7O4Q - chains B and C; structure by X-ray diffraction, 2.10 A resolution.

[Chain B]
Protein: 3-hydroxyacyl-CoA dehydrogenase
Source organism: Mycobacterium tuberculosis H37Rv
Notes: EC 1.1.1.35
UniProt: O53872 (O53872_MYCTU); residue numbers follow UniProt; this construct covers 1-720
Sequence (736 residues; each row starts with the number of its first residue; numbers below 1 keep their minus sign (Met-15 is residue -15)):
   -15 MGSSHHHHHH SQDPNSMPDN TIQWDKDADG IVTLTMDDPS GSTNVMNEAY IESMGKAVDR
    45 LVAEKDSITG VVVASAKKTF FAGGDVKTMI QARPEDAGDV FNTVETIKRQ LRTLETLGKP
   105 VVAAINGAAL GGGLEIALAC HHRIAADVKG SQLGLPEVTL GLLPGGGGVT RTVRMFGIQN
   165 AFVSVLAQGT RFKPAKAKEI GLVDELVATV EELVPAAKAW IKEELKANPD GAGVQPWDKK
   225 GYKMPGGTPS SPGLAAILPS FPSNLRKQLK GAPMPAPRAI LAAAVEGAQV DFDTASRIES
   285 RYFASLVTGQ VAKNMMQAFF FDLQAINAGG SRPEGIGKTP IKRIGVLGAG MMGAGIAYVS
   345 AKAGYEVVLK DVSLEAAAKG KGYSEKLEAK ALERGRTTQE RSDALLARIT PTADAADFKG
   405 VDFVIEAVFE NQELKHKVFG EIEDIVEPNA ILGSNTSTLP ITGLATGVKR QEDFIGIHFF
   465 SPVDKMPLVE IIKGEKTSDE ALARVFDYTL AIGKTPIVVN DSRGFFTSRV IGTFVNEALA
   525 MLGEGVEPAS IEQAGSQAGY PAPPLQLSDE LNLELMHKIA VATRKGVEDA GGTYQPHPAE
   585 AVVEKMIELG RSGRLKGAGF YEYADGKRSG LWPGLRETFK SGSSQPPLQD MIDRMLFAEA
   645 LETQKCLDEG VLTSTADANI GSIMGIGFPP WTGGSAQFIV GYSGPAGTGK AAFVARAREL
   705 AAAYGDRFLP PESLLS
Disordered / not traced: -15 to -14, -6 to 1
Differences from the reference sequence: initiating methionine (-15); expression tag (-14 to 0)
What the authors report for this chain:
  - conformationally variable residues (loop rearrangement): Ala66 to Gly68
  - catalytic residues: Glu119, Glu141, His462 (citing earlier work)

[Chain C]
Protein: Putative acyltransferase Rv0859
Source organism: Mycobacterium tuberculosis (strain ATCC 25618 / H37Rv)
Notes: EC 2.3.1.-
UniProt: O53871 (Y0859_MYCTU); residue numbers follow UniProt; this construct covers 1-403
Sequence (403 residues; row label = number of the first residue in the row):
     1 MSEEAFIYEA IRTPRGKQKN GSLHEVKPLS LVVGLIDELR KRHPDLDENL ISDVILGCVS
    61 PVGDQGGDIA RAAVLASGMP VTSGGVQLNR FCASGLEAVN TAAQKVRSGW DDLVLAGGVE
   121 SMSRVPMGSD GGAMGLDPAT NYDVMFVPQS IGADLIATIE GFSREDVDAY ALRSQQKAAE
   181 AWSGGYFAKS VVPVRDQNGL LILDHDEHMR PDTTKEGLAK LKPAFEGLAA LGGFDDVALQ
   241 KYHWVEKINH VHTGGNSSGI VDGAALVMIG SAAAGKLQGL TPRARIVATA TSGADPVIML
   301 TGPTPATRKV LDRAGLTVDD IDLFELNEAF ASVVLKFQKD LNIPDEKLNV NGGAIAMGHP
   361 LGATGAMILG TMVDELERRN ARRALITLCI GGGMGVATII ERV
Disordered / not traced: 1
What the authors report for this chain:
  - catalytic residues: Cys92, His359 (citing earlier work)

[Chain B / chain C interface]
Pairs across the interface (48; chain B residue first):
  Ala239(B) - Leu136(C)
  Ala240(B) - Leu228(C)
  Ala240(B) - Leu231(C)
  Ile241(B) - Leu231(C)  hydrophobic
  Leu242(B) - Leu136(C)
  Pro243(B) - Gly135(C)
  Pro243(B) - Leu136(C)
  Pro243(B) - Asn141(C)  hydrogen bond (backbone-side chain)
  Pro243(B) - Leu228(C)  hydrophobic
  Pro243(B) - Phe234(C)
  Ser244(B) - Leu231(C)
  Ser244(B) - Phe234(C)
  Pro246(B) - Pro138(C)  hydrophobic
  Pro246(B) - Asn141(C)
  Pro246(B) - Tyr142(C)
  Ser247(B) - Gly232(C)  hydrogen bond (side chain-backbone)
  Ser247(B) - Gly233(C)
  Ser247(B) - Phe234(C)
  Ser247(B) - Val237(C)
  Asn248(B) - Gly232(C)
  Asn248(B) - Gly233(C)
  Leu249(B) - Tyr142(C)  hydrophobic
  Arg250(B) - Tyr142(C)  hydrogen bond (side chain-backbone)
  Arg250(B) - Met145(C)
  Arg250(B) - Val237(C)
  Arg250(B) - Gln240(C)  hydrogen bond
  Lys251(B) - Gly233(C)
  Lys251(B) - Asp236(C)
  Lys254(B) - Gln240(C)
  Gly255(B) - Gln240(C)
  Arg262(B) - Ala139(C)
  Arg262(B) - Tyr142(C)
  Arg262(B) - Asp143(C)  salt bridge
  Leu265(B) - Pro138(C)  hydrophobic
  Val269(B) - Pro138(C)  hydrophobic
  Glu270(B) - Asp137(C)
  Ala533(B) - His243(C)
  Ala533(B) - Trp244(C)
  Ala533(B) - Glu246(C)
  Ser534(B) - His243(C)  hydrogen bond
  Ser534(B) - Trp244(C)
  Gln537(B) - Leu239(C)  hydrogen bond (side chain-backbone)
  Gln537(B) - Gln240(C)
  Gln537(B) - His243(C)
  Gln541(B) - Gln240(C)  hydrogen bond (side chain-backbone)
  Gly614(B) - Glu246(C)
  Leu615(B) - Glu246(C)  hydrogen bond (backbone-side chain)
  Leu632(B) - His243(C)
Other interface residues (no listed pair), chain B (30 interface residues in all): Leu253, Ala256, Ala266, Tyr286, Glu531
Other interface residues (no listed pair), chain C (23 interface residues in all): Phe146, Val245

[Overview]
30 residues of chain B and 23 residues of chain C are in contact; the contacts include 8 hydrogen bonds and 1
salt bridge. Polar pairs include Arg262(B)-Asp143(C), Pro243(B)-Asn141(C) and Ser247(B)-Gly232(C). The paper
reports catalytic residues Glu119(B), Glu141(B) and Cys92(C) among others; conformational variability at
Ala66(B).
Here chain B is 3-hydroxyacyl-CoA dehydrogenase (Mycobacterium tuberculosis H37Rv) and chain C is Putative
acyltransferase Rv0859 (Mycobacterium tuberculosis (strain ATCC 25618 / H37Rv)). Entry 7O4Q (Structure of
Mycobacterium tuberculosis beta-oxidation trifunctional enzyme in space group C2221 (unliganded)) was
determined by X-ray diffraction (same publication as 7O1G, 7O1I, 7O1J, 7O1K, 7O1L, 7O1M and 4 further
entries).
